PDB entry 8SB1 | electron microscopy, 4.30 A resolution (low resolution: residue-level contacts below are approximate; hydrogen-bond / salt-bridge calls are withheld) | chains C and D of the 12 polymer chains in the assembly

== Chain C ==
Molecule: DH270.I3 variable heavy chain
Organism: Homo sapiens
Amino-acid sequence (127 residues; each row starts with the number of its first residue):
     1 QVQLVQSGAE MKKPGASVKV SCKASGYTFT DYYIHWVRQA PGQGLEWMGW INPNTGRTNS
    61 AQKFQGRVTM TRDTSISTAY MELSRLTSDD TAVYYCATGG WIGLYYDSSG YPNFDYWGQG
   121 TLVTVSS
Not modelled in the structure: 127
Cystine bridges: Cys22-Cys96
What the authors report for this chain:
  - binding site for alpha-D-mannopyranose: Asp115
  - contacts within the chain: Thr87-Asp89 (hydrogen bond), Tyr27-Thr98 (hydrogen bond), Trp101-Tyr106
  - binding site for N-acetylglucosamine: Tyr106

== Chain D ==
Molecule: DH270.I3 variable light chain
Organism: Homo sapiens
Amino-acid sequence (110 residues; row label = number of the first residue in the row):
     1 QSALTQPASV SGSPGQSITI SCTGTSYDVG SYNLVSWYQQ HPGKAPKYMI YEVNKRPSGV
    61 SNRFSGSKSG NTASLTISGL QAEDEADYYC CSYAGSSTVV FGGGTKLTVL
Cystine bridges: Cys22-Cys90
What the authors report for this chain:
  - binding site for beta-D-mannopyranose: Tyr27
  - binding site for alpha-D-mannopyranose: Tyr48

== How chain C and chain D interact ==
Pairs across the interface - 24 pairs, chain C then chain D:
  His35(C) with Val99(D)
  Val37(C) with Phe101(D)
  Gln39(C) with Tyr89(D)
  Leu45(C) with Tyr89(D); Phe101(D)
  Trp47(C) with Thr98(D); Val99(D)
  Asn59(C) with Ser97(D)
  Tyr95(C) with Ala45(D)
  Gly110(C) with Tyr93(D)
  Tyr111(C) with Leu34(D)
  Pro112(C) with Ser36(D); Tyr38(D); Val99(D)
  Asn113(C) with Tyr48(D); Tyr51(D)
  Phe114(C) with Tyr38(D); Tyr48(D); Phe101(D)
  Asp115(C) with Tyr48(D)
  Trp117(C) with Ala45(D); Pro46(D); Lys47(D); Tyr48(D)
Also at the interface, not in a pair above, chain C (20 interface residues in all): Gln43, Gly44, Glu46, Gln62, Ser109, Gly118
Also at the interface, not in a pair above, chain D (17 interface residues in all): Lys44, Glu52, Cys91

== Summary ==
Chain C and chain D form an interface of 20 and 17 residues respectively. From the paper: a binding site for
alpha-D-mannopyranose at Asp115(C) and Tyr48(D); a binding site for N-acetylglucosamine at Tyr106(C).
Here chain C is DH270.I3 variable heavy chain and chain D is DH270.I3 variable light chain, both from Homo
sapiens. Entry 8SB1 (CryoEM structure of DH270.I3-CH848.10.17) was determined by electron microscopy (same
publication as 8SAL, 8SAN, 8SAQ, 8SAR, 8SAS, 8SAT and 9 further entries).
